7TD2 - chains B and G of the 4 polymer chains in the assembly; structure by electron microscopy, 3.11 A resolution.

[Chain B]
Molecule: Guanine nucleotide-binding protein G(I)/G(S)/G(T) subunit beta-1
Organism: Bos taurus
UniProt: P62871 (GBB1_BOVIN); residues 1-340 here = UniProt positions 1-340
Sequence (340 residues; row label = number of the first residue in the row):
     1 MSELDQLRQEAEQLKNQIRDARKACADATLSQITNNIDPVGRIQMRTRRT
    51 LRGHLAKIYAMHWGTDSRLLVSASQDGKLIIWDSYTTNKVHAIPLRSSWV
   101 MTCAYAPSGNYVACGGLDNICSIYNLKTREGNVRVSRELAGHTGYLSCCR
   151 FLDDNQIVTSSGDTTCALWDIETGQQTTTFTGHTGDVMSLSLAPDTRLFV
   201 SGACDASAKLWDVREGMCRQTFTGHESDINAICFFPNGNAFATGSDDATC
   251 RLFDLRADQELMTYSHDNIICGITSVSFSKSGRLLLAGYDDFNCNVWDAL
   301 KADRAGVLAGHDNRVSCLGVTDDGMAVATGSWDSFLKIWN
Unresolved in the structure: 1
Swiss-Prot annotation at these positions:
  - modified residue: Ser2 (N-acetylserine), His266 (Phosphohistidine)

[Chain G]
Molecule: Guanine nucleotide-binding protein G(I)/G(S)/G(O) subunit gamma-2
Organism: Bos taurus
UniProt: P63212 (GBG2_BOVIN); residue numbers follow UniProt; this construct covers 1-71
Sequence (71 residues; numbered 1 to 71; the number before each row is that of its first residue):
     1 MASNNTASIAQARKLVEQLKMEANIDRIKVSKAAADLMAYCEAHAKEDPL
    51 LTPVPASENPFREKKFFSAIL
Unresolved in the structure: 1-7, 64-71
Differences from the reference sequence: engineered mutation Ser68 (Cys in P63212)
Swiss-Prot annotation at these positions:
  - modified residue: Ala2 (N-acetylalanine)

[Chain B / chain G interface]
Pairs across the interface (62):
  Leu14(B) with Leu19(G), hydrophobic; Lys20(G)
  Ile18(B) with Ala23(G), hydrophobic
  Ala21(B) with Arg27(G)
  Cys25(B) with Lys29(G); Val30(G), hydrogen bond (backbone-backbone)
  Ala26(B) with Val30(G), hydrophobic
  Asp27(B) with Lys29(G); Ser31(G), hydrogen bond
  Ala28(B) with Ser31(G)
  Leu30(B) with Ala34(G), hydrophobic; Leu37(G), hydrophobic
  Ile33(B) with Ser31(G); Ala34(G), hydrophobic; Met38(G), hydrophobic
  Thr34(B) with Met38(G)
  Ile37(B) with Met38(G), hydrophobic
  Val40(B) with Leu51(G), hydrophobic
  Met45(B) with Leu50(G), hydrophobic
  Arg48(B) with Phe61(G)
  Arg49(B) with Phe61(G), hydrogen bond (side chain-backbone)
  Ser84(B) with Phe61(G)
  Tyr85(B) with Pro60(G); Phe61(G), hydrophobic
  Cys218(B) with Gln18(G)
  Arg219(B) with Glu22(G)
  Gln220(B) with Glu22(G)
  Thr221(B) with Glu22(G)
  Phe235(B) with Leu37(G), hydrophobic; Tyr40(G), hydrophobic
  Pro236(B) with Tyr40(G)
  Asp254(B) with Ala33(G)
  Arg256(B) with Arg27(G); Ile28(G); Asp36(G), salt bridge
  Ala257(B) with Arg27(G); Ile28(G)
  Asp258(B) with Arg27(G), salt bridge
  Leu261(B) with Val30(G), hydrophobic
  Ser279(B) with Asp48(G), hydrogen bond
  Ser281(B) with Cys41(G), hydrogen bond (side chain-backbone); His44(G); Asp48(G)
  Gly282(B) with Cys41(G)
  Arg283(B) with Cys41(G), hydrogen bond (backbone-side chain); Leu51(G)
  Leu284(B) with Leu51(G), hydrophobic
  Leu300(B) with Leu37(G), hydrophobic; Cys41(G), hydrophobic
  Asp323(B) with Pro49(G)
  Gly324(B) with Pro49(G); Leu50(G)
  Met325(B) with Pro49(G), hydrophobic; Glu58(G); Pro60(G); Phe61(G)
  Ala326(B) with Phe61(G), hydrophobic
  Val327(B) with Leu50(G), hydrophobic
  Ile338(B) with Phe61(G), hydrophobic
  Asn340(B) with Leu50(G); Asn59(G), hydrogen bond (backbone-side chain); Phe61(G)
Also at the interface, not in a pair above, chain B (48 interface residues in all): Leu7, Ala11, Ala24, Ile43, Asn237, Leu252, Lys280
Also at the interface, not in a pair above, chain G (30 interface residues in all): Ala12, Val16, Met21, Glu47

[In short]
The interface between chain B and chain G involves 48 residues on one side and 30 on the other, with 7
hydrogen bonds and 2 salt bridges. Among the polar pairs are Arg256(B)-Asp36(G), Asp258(B)-Arg27(G) and
Asp27(B)-Ser31(G).
Chain B is Guanine nucleotide-binding protein G(I)/G(S)/G(T) subunit beta-1 and chain G is Guanine
nucleotide-binding protein G(I)/G(S)/G(O) subunit gamma-2, both from Bos taurus; the structure,
Lysophosphatidic acid receptor 1-Gi complex bound to LPA, state a, was determined by electron microscopy,
deposited together with 7TD0, 7TD1, 7TD3 and 7TD4.
